3A30 - chain A; structure by X-ray diffraction, 2.20 A resolution.

== Chain A ==
Name: Bifunctional glutathionylspermidine synthetase/amidase
Source organism: Escherichia coli
Notes: EC 6.3.1.8, 3.5.1.78
UniProt: P0AES0 (GSP_ECOLI); residues 1-197 here = UniProt positions 1-197
Amino-acid sequence (197 residues; numbered 1 to 197; the number before each row is that of its first residue):
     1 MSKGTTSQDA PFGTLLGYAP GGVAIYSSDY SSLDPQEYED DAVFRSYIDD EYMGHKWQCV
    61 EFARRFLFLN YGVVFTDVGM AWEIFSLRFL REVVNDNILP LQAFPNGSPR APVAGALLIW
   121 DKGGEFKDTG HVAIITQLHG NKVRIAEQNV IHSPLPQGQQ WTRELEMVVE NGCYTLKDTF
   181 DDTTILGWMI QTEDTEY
Not modelled in the structure: 1-7, 33-39, 194-197
Curated features (UniProtKB/Swiss-Prot):
  - region: Glu196, Tyr197 (Linker)
  - active site: Cys59 (S-(gamma-glutamyl-cysteinyl-glycyl)-cysteine intermediate)
  - binding site (glutathionylspermidine): Gln58, Arg64, Val78 to Ala81, Asn149
  - site: His131 (Increases nucleophilicity of active site Cys)
  - modified residue: Cys59 (Cysteine sulfenic acid (-SOH))
  - mutagenesis: Cys59 (C59A: Loss of amidase activity), Cys173 (C173A: No effect on amidase activity)
From the paper describing this entry:
  - binding site for acetate ion: Cys59

== Overview ==
Curated annotation (UniProt) lists active-site residue Cys59, 7 glutathionylspermidine-binding residues and 2
mutagenesis sites. From the paper: a binding site for acetate ion at Cys59.
Chain A is Bifunctional glutathionylspermidine synthetase/amidase (Escherichia coli); the structure, E. coli
Gsp amidase C59 acetate modification, was determined by X-ray diffraction, deposited together with 3A2Z.
